6C05 - chains A and B of the 7 polymer chains in the assembly; structure by electron microscopy, 5.15 A resolution (low resolution: residue-level contacts below are approximate; hydrogen-bond / salt-bridge calls are withheld).

# Chain A (and B)
Molecule: DNA-directed RNA polymerase subunit alpha
Source organism: Mycobacterium tuberculosis
Notes: EC 2.7.7.6; chain B of this document is another copy of the same molecule, construct and numbering; everything in this record applies to it too
UniProt: A0A045J8T1 (A0A045J8T1_MYCTX); residue numbers follow UniProt; this construct covers 1-347
Chain sequence (347 residues; numbered 1 to 347; the number before each row is that of its first residue):
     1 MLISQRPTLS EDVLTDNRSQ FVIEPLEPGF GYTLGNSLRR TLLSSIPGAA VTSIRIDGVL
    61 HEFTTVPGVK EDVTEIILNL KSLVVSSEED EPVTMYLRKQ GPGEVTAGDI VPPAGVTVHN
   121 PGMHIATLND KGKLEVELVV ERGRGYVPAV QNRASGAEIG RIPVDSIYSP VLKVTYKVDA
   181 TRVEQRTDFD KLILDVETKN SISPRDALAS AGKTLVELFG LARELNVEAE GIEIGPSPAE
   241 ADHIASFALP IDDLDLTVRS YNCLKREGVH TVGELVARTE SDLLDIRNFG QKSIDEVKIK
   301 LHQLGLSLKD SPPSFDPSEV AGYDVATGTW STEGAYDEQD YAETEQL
Not modelled in the structure: 227-347 (chain B: 238-347)

# How chain A and chain B interact
Contacting residue pairs (59; chain A residue first):
  Met1(A) - Arg142(B)
  Met1(A) - Gly143(B)
  Leu2(A) - Pro47(B)
  Leu2(A) - Arg142(B)
  Leu2(A) - Gly143(B)
  Leu2(A) - Arg144(B)
  Ile3(A) - Arg144(B)
  Arg6(A) - Glu217(B)
  Pro7(A) - Leu221(B)
  Glu27(A) - Ser44(B)
  Glu27(A) - Arg144(B)
  Phe30(A) - Arg40(B)
  Thr33(A) - Asn36(B)
  Thr33(A) - Ser37(B)
  Leu34(A) - Leu218(B)
  Leu34(A) - Phe219(B)
  Leu38(A) - Phe219(B)
  Arg40(A) - Gly29(B)
  Arg40(A) - Tyr32(B)
  Arg40(A) - Thr33(B)
  Ser45(A) - Phe30(B)
  Pro47(A) - Met1(B)
  Pro47(A) - Glu230(B)
  Arg142(A) - Glu230(B)
  Arg144(A) - Met1(B)
  Arg144(A) - Ile232(B)
  Arg186(A) - Val147(B)
  Arg186(A) - Pro148(B)
  Arg186(A) - Ala149(B)
  Arg186(A) - Val150(B)
  Ala209(A) - Ala222(B)
  Ala209(A) - Leu225(B)
  Ala209(A) - Asn226(B)
  Ser210(A) - Ala229(B)
  Ser210(A) - Glu230(B)
  Gly212(A) - Ala222(B)
  Lys213(A) - Arg223(B)
  Lys213(A) - Asn226(B)
  Lys213(A) - Val227(B)
  Thr214(A) - Gly231(B)
  Thr214(A) - Ile232(B)
  Val216(A) - Val216(B)
  Val216(A) - Phe219(B)
  Glu217(A) - Ile232(B)
  Glu217(A) - Glu233(B)
  Glu217(A) - Ile234(B)
  Glu217(A) - Gly235(B)
  Leu218(A) - Phe30(B)
  Leu218(A) - Leu34(B)
  Phe219(A) - Leu34(B)
  Phe219(A) - Leu38(B)
  Phe219(A) - Leu215(B)
  Phe219(A) - Val216(B)
  Leu221(A) - Pro7(B)
  Leu221(A) - Thr8(B)
  Leu221(A) - Leu9(B)
  Ala222(A) - Leu208(B)
  Glu224(A) - Ala209(B)
  Asn226(A) - Leu9(B)
Interface residues without a listed pair, chain A (34 interface residues in all): Thr8, Gly29, Ser37, Ser44, Arg223
Interface residues without a listed pair, chain B (50 interface residues in all): Ile3, Ser10, Glu11, Asp90, Glu141, Tyr168, Gly212, Lys213

# In short
34 residues of chain A and 50 residues of chain B are in contact.
Chain A and chain B are both DNA-directed RNA polymerase subunit alpha (Mycobacterium tuberculosis); the
structure, Mycobacterium tuberculosis RNAP Holo/RbpA in relaxed state, was determined by electron microscopy
together with 6BZO, 6C04 and 6C06 from the same study.
